9L9U - chains B and C of the 4 polymer chains in the assembly; structure by electron microscopy, 3.12 A resolution.

[Chain B (and C)]
Name: Potassium channel GORK
From: Arabidopsis thaliana
Notes: chain C of this document is another copy of the same molecule, construct and numbering; everything in this record applies to it too
Reference sequence: Q94A76 (GORK_ARATH); residue numbers follow UniProt; this construct covers 2-820
Chain sequence (834 residues; each row starts with the number of its first residue; numbers below 1 keep their minus sign (Met-7 is residue -7)):
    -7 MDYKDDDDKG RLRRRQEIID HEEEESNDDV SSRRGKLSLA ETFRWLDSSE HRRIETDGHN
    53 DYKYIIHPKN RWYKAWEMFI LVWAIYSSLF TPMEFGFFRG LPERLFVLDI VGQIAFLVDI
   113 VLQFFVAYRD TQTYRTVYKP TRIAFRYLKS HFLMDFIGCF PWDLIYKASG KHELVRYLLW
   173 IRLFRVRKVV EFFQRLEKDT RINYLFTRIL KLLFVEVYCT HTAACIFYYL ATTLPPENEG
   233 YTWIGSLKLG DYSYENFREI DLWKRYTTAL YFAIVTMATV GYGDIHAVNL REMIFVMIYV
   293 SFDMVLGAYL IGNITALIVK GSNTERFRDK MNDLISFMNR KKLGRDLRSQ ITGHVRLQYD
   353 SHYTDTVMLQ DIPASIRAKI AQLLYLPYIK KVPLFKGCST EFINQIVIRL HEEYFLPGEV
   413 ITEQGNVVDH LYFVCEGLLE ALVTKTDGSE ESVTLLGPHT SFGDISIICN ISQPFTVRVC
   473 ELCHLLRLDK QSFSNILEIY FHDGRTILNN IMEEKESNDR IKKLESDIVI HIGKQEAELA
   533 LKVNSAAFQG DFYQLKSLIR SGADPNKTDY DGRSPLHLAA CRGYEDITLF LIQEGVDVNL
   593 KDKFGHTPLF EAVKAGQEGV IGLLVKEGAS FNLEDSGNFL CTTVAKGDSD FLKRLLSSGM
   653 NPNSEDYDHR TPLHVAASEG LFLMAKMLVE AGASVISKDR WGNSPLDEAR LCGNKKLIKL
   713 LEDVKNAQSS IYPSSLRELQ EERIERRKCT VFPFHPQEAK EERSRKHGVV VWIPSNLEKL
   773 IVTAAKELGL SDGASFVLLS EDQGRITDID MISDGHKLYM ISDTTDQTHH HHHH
Not modelled in the structure: -7 to 49, 726-826 (chain C: -7 to 49, 722-826)
Sequence notes: initiating methionine (-7); expression tag (-6 to 1, 821-826)
Reported in the primary citation:
  - contacts within the chain: Phe467-Leu516 (hydrophobic contact)
  - post-translational modification sites: Ser518 (citing earlier work)

[Interface between chain B and chain C]
Contacting residue pairs (171; chain B residue first):
  Arg121(B) - Arg348(C)
  Thr125(B) - Leu474(C)
  Tyr126(B) - Asp352(C)  hydrogen bond
  Tyr126(B) - Leu474(C)  hydrophobic
  Glu189(B) - Arg320(C)  hydrogen bond (backbone-side chain)
  Lys190(B) - Arg320(C)  hydrogen bond (backbone-side chain)
  Asp191(B) - Arg320(C)  hydrogen bond (backbone-side chain)
  Thr192(B) - Arg320(C)
  Thr192(B) - Asn324(C)
  Thr192(B) - Ile327(C)
  Ile194(B) - Arg320(C)  hydrogen bond (backbone-side chain)
  Tyr196(B) - Glu317(C)
  Tyr196(B) - Arg320(C)
  Leu197(B) - Glu317(C)
  Gly232(B) - Gly242(C)
  Gly232(B) - Asp243(C)
  Tyr233(B) - Asp243(C)  hydrogen bond (backbone-side chain)
  Tyr233(B) - Tyr244(C)  hydrophobic
  Tyr233(B) - Lys256(C)  hydrogen bond
  Ser238(B) - Gly242(C)
  Phe264(B) - Tyr274(C)
  Thr268(B) - Tyr274(C)
  Thr271(B) - Ala270(C)  hydrogen bond (side chain-backbone)
  Thr271(B) - Thr271(C)
  Thr271(B) - Val272(C)
  Val272(B) - Val272(C)
  Gly273(B) - Val272(C)  hydrogen bond (backbone-backbone)
  Gly273(B) - Gly273(C)
  Gly273(B) - Tyr274(C)
  Tyr274(B) - Tyr274(C)
  Gly275(B) - Tyr274(C)  hydrogen bond (backbone-backbone)
  Ile277(B) - Tyr274(C)
  His278(B) - Leu241(C)
  His278(B) - Asp276(C)
  Ala279(B) - Leu241(C)
  Ala279(B) - Tyr263(C)  hydrogen bond (backbone-side chain)
  Ala279(B) - Asp276(C)
  Val280(B) - Leu241(C)
  Val280(B) - Gly242(C)
  Leu282(B) - Lys256(C)
  Leu282(B) - Thr259(C)
  Met285(B) - Leu241(C)  hydrophobic
  Met285(B) - Tyr246(C)
  Met285(B) - Thr259(C)
  Met285(B) - Tyr263(C)  hydrophobic
  Ile286(B) - Thr259(C)
  Val288(B) - Tyr263(C)  hydrophobic
  Val288(B) - Tyr274(C)
  Met289(B) - Leu262(C)  hydrophobic
  Met289(B) - Tyr263(C)
  Met289(B) - Ile266(C)
  Val292(B) - Ile266(C)
  Val292(B) - Ala270(C)  hydrophobic
  Val292(B) - Val272(C)  hydrophobic
  Val292(B) - Tyr274(C)
  Ser293(B) - Ile266(C)
  Met296(B) - Met269(C)  hydrophobic
  Val297(B) - Leu205(C)  hydrophobic
  Ala300(B) - Ile303(C)  hydrophobic
  Ala300(B) - Ile306(C)
  Tyr301(B) - Ile306(C)  hydrophobic
  Tyr301(B) - Leu309(C)
  Tyr301(B) - Ile310(C)  hydrophobic
  Ile303(B) - Ile303(C)  hydrophobic
  Gly304(B) - Thr307(C)
  Gly304(B) - Ile310(C)
  Asn305(B) - Ile310(C)
  Thr307(B) - Thr307(C)
  Ala308(B) - Ile310(C)  hydrophobic
  Ala308(B) - Val311(C)  hydrophobic
  Lys312(B) - Glu317(C)  salt bridge
  Thr356(B) - Asp325(C)
  Asp357(B) - Asp325(C)
  Asp357(B) - Phe329(C)
  Met360(B) - Asp325(C)
  Met360(B) - Leu326(C)  hydrophobic
  Met360(B) - Phe329(C)  hydrophobic
  Leu361(B) - Phe329(C)  hydrophobic
  Asp363(B) - Lys322(C)  salt bridge
  Asp363(B) - Gln350(C)  hydrogen bond (backbone-side chain)
  Asp363(B) - Tyr355(C)  hydrogen bond (backbone-side chain)
  Pro365(B) - His346(C)
  Pro365(B) - Gln350(C)
  Pro365(B) - Glu405(C)
  Pro365(B) - Phe407(C)  hydrophobic
  Ala366(B) - His422(C)
  Ser367(B) - Val412(C)  hydrogen bond (side chain-backbone)
  Ser367(B) - Ile413(C)
  Ile368(B) - Leu339(C)  hydrophobic
  Ile368(B) - Gln342(C)
  Ile368(B) - Ile343(C)  hydrophobic
  Ile368(B) - Glu411(C)
  Lys371(B) - Leu339(C)
  Ile372(B) - Leu335(C)  hydrophobic
  Ile372(B) - Ile343(C)  hydrophobic
  Gln374(B) - Glu415(C)  hydrogen bond
  Leu375(B) - Leu335(C)  hydrophobic
  Leu375(B) - Gly336(C)
  Leu376(B) - Lys333(C)
  Leu376(B) - Leu335(C)  hydrophobic
  Gln397(B) - Asn418(C)
  Gln397(B) - Val419(C)
  Ile400(B) - Asn418(C)
  Arg401(B) - Val419(C)  hydrogen bond (side chain-backbone)
  Arg401(B) - Asp421(C)  salt bridge
  Glu404(B) - Lys333(C)  salt bridge
  Ile491(B) - Val419(C)  hydrophobic
  Ile491(B) - Asn462(C)
  Tyr492(B) - Gly417(C)  hydrogen bond (side chain-backbone)
  Tyr492(B) - Val419(C)  hydrophobic
  Leu533(B) - Leu533(C)
  Leu533(B) - Tyr562(C)
  Asn536(B) - Tyr562(C)
  Ser537(B) - Ala529(C)
  Ser537(B) - Leu533(C)
  Phe540(B) - Tyr562(C)  hydrophobic
  Phe540(B) - Lys595(C)
  Gln541(B) - Lys526(C)  hydrogen bond
  Gln541(B) - Ala529(C)
  Asp543(B) - Lys526(C)  salt bridge
  Asp561(B) - Tyr562(C)  hydrogen bond
  Tyr562(B) - Leu533(C)
  Tyr562(B) - Asn536(C)  hydrogen bond
  Tyr562(B) - Asp561(C)  hydrogen bond
  Tyr562(B) - Tyr562(C)
  Tyr562(B) - Leu570(C)  hydrophobic
  Asp563(B) - Asp561(C)
  Asp563(B) - Tyr562(C)
  Asp563(B) - Asp563(C)
  Asp563(B) - Arg565(C)  salt bridge
  Arg565(B) - Asp563(C)  salt bridge
  Arg565(B) - Phe596(C)
  Leu570(B) - Tyr562(C)  hydrophobic
  Leu570(B) - Asp563(C)
  Phe596(B) - Arg565(C)
  Phe596(B) - Phe596(C)  hydrophobic
  His598(B) - Phe596(C)
  Glu603(B) - Phe596(C)
  Lys606(B) - Phe596(C)
  Thr634(B) - Asn630(C)
  Val636(B) - Tyr659(C)
  Ala637(B) - Asn630(C)
  Ala637(B) - Tyr659(C)
  Lys638(B) - Asp627(C)  salt bridge
  Tyr659(B) - Asn630(C)  hydrogen bond
  Tyr659(B) - Cys633(C)  hydrophobic
  Tyr659(B) - Thr634(C)  hydrogen bond
  Tyr659(B) - Ala637(C)  hydrophobic
  Tyr659(B) - Asp658(C)
  Tyr659(B) - Arg662(C)
  Tyr659(B) - Val667(C)  hydrophobic
  Asp660(B) - Asp658(C)
  Asp660(B) - Asp660(C)
  Asp660(B) - Arg662(C)  salt bridge
  Asp660(B) - Val667(C)
  His661(B) - Glu671(C)  salt bridge
  Arg662(B) - Asp660(C)  salt bridge
  Arg662(B) - Arg692(C)
  Arg662(B) - Trp693(C)
  Val667(B) - Tyr659(C)  hydrophobic
  Val667(B) - Asp660(C)
  Ser670(B) - Arg692(C)  hydrogen bond
  Glu671(B) - Tyr659(C)  hydrogen bond
  Glu671(B) - Arg692(C)  salt bridge
  Asp691(B) - Trp693(C)
  Arg692(B) - Ser670(C)  hydrogen bond (side chain-backbone)
  Arg692(B) - Glu671(C)  salt bridge
  Trp693(B) - Arg662(C)
  Trp693(B) - Trp693(C)
  Trp693(B) - Glu700(C)  hydrogen bond
  Glu700(B) - Trp693(C)
Also at the interface, not in a pair above, chain B (100 interface residues in all): Asn195, Gln362, Ile364, Glu393, Gln483, Asn487, Ile488, Lys595, Asp658
Also at the interface, not in a pair above, chain C (99 interface residues in all): Glu208, Trp255, Thr260, Ile277, Leu302, Thr316, Asp321, Met323, Ser353, Ser464, Gln483, Ser537, Phe540, Cys573, Asp594, Asn695, Leu703

[Summary]
100 residues of chain B face 99 of chain C across their interface; the contacts include 27 hydrogen bonds and
13 salt bridges. Polar contacts include Lys312(B)-Glu317(C), Asp363(B)-Lys322(C) and Arg401(B)-Asp421(C). The
paper reports a modification site at Ser518(B); contacts within the chain involving Leu516(B) and Phe467(B).
Both chains are Potassium channel GORK (Arabidopsis thaliana). Entry 9L9U (Arabidopsis GORK WT1) was
determined by electron microscopy, deposited together with 9LA0, 9LA1, 9LA2, 9LA3 and 9LA7.
